PDB entry 9CES | electron microscopy, 3.28 A resolution | chains P and T of the 4 polymer chains in the assembly

== Chain P ==
Molecule: Maltose/maltodextrin-binding periplasmic protein, Guillardia theta Fanzor1
From: Escherichia coli K-12
UniProtKB: chimeric construct of P0AEX9, L1JXG4: residues -391 to -26 from P0AEX9 (MALE_ECOLI) positions 27-392 (UniProt number = residue number + 418); residues 2-690 from L1JXG4 positions 2-690 (same numbers)
Sequence (1100 residues; row label = number of the first residue in the row; numbers below 1 keep their minus sign (Met-409 is residue -409)):
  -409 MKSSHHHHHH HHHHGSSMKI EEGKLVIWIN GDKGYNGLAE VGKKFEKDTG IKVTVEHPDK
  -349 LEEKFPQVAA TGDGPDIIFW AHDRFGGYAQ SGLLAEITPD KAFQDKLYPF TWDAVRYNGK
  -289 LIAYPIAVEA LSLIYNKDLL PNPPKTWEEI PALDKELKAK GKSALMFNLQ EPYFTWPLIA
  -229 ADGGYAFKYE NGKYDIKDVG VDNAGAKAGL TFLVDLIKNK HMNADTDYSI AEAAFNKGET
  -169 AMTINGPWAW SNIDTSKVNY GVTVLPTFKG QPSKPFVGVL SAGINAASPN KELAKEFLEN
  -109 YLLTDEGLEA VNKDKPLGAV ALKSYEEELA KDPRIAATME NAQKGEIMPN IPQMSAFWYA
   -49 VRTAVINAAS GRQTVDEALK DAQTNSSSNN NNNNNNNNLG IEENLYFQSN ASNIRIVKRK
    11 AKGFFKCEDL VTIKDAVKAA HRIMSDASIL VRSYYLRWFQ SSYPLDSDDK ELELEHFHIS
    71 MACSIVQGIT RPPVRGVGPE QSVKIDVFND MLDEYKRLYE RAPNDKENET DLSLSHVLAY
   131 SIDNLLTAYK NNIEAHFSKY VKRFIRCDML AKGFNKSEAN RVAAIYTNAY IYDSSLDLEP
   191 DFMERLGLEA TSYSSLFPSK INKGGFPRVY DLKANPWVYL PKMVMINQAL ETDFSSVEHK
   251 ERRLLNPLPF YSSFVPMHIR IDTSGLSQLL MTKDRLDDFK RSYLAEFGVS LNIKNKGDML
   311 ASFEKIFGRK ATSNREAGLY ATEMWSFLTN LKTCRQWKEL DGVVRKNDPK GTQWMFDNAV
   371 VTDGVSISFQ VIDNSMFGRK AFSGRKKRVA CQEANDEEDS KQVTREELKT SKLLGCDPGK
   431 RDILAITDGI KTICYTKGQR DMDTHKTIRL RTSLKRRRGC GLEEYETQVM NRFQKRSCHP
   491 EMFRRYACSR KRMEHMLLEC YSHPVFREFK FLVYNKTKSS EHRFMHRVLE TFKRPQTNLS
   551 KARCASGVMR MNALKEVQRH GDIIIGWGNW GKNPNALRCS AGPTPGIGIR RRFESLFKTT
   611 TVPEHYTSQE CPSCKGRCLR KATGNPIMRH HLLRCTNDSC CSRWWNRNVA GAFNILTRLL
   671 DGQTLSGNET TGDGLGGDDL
Disordered / not traced: -409 to 1, 183-203, 394-414, 581-598, 671-690
Sequence notes: expression tag (-409 to -392); linker (-25 to 1)
Disulfides: Cys554-Cys651
Bound ions: Zn2+: Cys621, Cys624, Cys628, Cys650
From the paper describing this entry:
  - binding site for the 47-nt DNA strand (chain T): Arg85, His126, Tyr130, Thr137, Asn141, Phe392
  - mutagenesis - R85A: abolished catalytic activity
  - mutagenesis - S123A, H126A, Y130A, Q278A, F392A, N658D: decreased catalytic activity
  - catalytic residues: Asn658

== Chain T ==
Molecule: 47-nt DNA strand
Sequence (47 nucleotides; numbered -29 to 17; the number before each row is that of its first residue; numbers below 1 keep their minus sign (DG-29 is residue -29)):
   -29 GAGAACATTG ACAGAGTAGA GTTTAATGCC TTAAATGCCC GGGTACC
Disordered / not traced: -29 to -10, 12-17

== Chain P / chain T interface ==
Residue-residue contacts (25; chain P residue first):
  Ser2(P) with DC-1(T), base contact
  Ile4(P) with DC-1(T), base contact
  Arg85(P) with DA5(T), base contact; DT6(T), sugar contact
  His126(P) with DT2(T), hydrogen bond to the base
  Tyr130(P) with DC0(T), phosphate contact
  Asn141(P) with DA-4(T), hydrogen bond to the base; DT-3(T), hydrogen bond to the sugar
  Lys223(P) with DT-3(T), salt bridge to the phosphate
  Arg270(P) with DC-1(T), hydrogen bond to the phosphate; DC0(T), salt bridge to the phosphate
  Asp272(P) with DC0(T), phosphate contact
  Ser274(P) with DT2(T), base contact
  Ala311(P) with DA3(T), phosphate contact
  Ser312(P) with DT2(T), phosphate contact; DA3(T), hydrogen bond to the phosphate
  Phe313(P) with DT2(T), phosphate contact
  Lys315(P) with DA3(T), salt bridge to the phosphate
  Arg389(P) with DT1(T), salt bridge to the phosphate; DT2(T), salt bridge to the phosphate
  Lys390(P) with DC0(T), sugar contact; DT1(T), sugar contact
  Arg450(P) with DT-7(T), salt bridge to the phosphate
  Arg459(P) with DT-8(T), salt bridge to the phosphate
  Arg601(P) with DA-5(T), salt bridge to the phosphate
Other interface residues (no listed pair), chain P (32 interface residues in all): Arg81, Gly86, Asp133, Thr137, Ala145, Leu310, Ala369, Gln380, Phe392, Lys447, Leu460, Trp580, Ile599
Other interface residues (no listed pair), chain T (16 interface residues in all): DG-9, DT-6, DG-2, DG7

== Overview ==
Chain P and chain T form an interface of 32 and 16 residues respectively, with 5 hydrogen bonds and 8 salt
bridges. Polar pairs include His126(P)-DT2(T), Asn141(P)-DA-4(T) and Asn141(P)-DT-3(T). The paper reports the
catalytic residue Asn658(P); S123A, H126A and Y130A of chain P, among others, reduce catalytic activity; 7
substitutions were tested in all.
Here chain P is Maltose/maltodextrin-binding periplasmic protein, Guillardia theta Fanzor1 (Escherichia coli
K-12) and chain T is a 47-nt DNA strand. Entry 9CES (Guillardia theta Fanzor (GtFz) State 2) was determined by
electron microscopy together with 9CER, 9CET, 9CEU, 9CEV, 9CEW, 9CEX and 6 further entries from the same
study.
